Entry 5SY5 (X-ray diffraction, 3.20 A resolution); this record covers chains A and B.

# Chain A
Protein: Aryl hydrocarbon receptor nuclear translocator
Source organism: Mus musculus
Reference sequence: P53762 (ARNT_MOUSE); residue numbers follow UniProt; this construct covers 82-464
Amino-acid sequence (384 residues; each row starts with the number of its first residue):
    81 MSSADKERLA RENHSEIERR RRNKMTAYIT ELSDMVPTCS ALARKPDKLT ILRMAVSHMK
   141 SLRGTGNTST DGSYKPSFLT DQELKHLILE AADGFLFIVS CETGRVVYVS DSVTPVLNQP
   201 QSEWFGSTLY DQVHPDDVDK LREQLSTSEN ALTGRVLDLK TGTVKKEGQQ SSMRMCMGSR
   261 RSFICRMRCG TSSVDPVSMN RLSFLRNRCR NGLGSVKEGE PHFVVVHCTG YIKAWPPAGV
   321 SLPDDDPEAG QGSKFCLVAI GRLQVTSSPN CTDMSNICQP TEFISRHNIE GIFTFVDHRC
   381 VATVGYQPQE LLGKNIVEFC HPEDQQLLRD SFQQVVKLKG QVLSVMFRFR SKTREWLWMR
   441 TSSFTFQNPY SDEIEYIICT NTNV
Not modelled in the structure: 81-98, 143-155, 228-254, 272-289, 316-334, 350-360
Construct notes: initiating methionine (81)
Curated features (UniProtKB/Swiss-Prot):
  - region: Leu167 to Ala171 (Mediates the transcription activity and dimerization of the AHR:ARNT complex)

# Chain B
Protein: Neuronal PAS domain-containing protein 1
Source organism: Mus musculus
Notes: fragment: unp reisdues 43-423
Reference sequence: P97459 (NPAS1_MOUSE); residue numbers follow UniProt; this construct covers 43-423
Amino-acid sequence (391 residues; numbered 41 to 431; the number before each row is that of its first residue):
    41 MIQAQRKEKS RNAARWRRGK ENLEFFELAK LLPLPGAISS QLDKASIVRL SVTYLRLRRF
   101 AALGAPPWGL RAVGPPAGLA PGRRGPVALV SEVFEQHLGG HILQSLDGFV FALNQEGKFL
   161 YISETVSIYL GLSQVELTGS SVFDYIHPGD HSEVLEQLGL RAASIGPPTP PSVSSSSSSS
   221 SSSLVDTPEI EASPTEASPA FRAQERSFFV RMKSTLTKRG LNVKASGYKV IHVTGRLRAR
   281 ALGLVALGHT LPPAPLAELP LHGHMIVFRL SLGLTILACE SRVSDHMDMG PSELVGRSCY
   341 QFVHGQDATR IRQSHLDLLD KGQVVTGYYR WLQRAGGFVW LQSVATVAGN GKSTGEHHVL
   401 WVSHVLSNAE GSQTPLDAFQ LPALEHHHHH H
Not modelled in the structure: 41-51, 110-134, 201-243, 257-266, 280-281, 293-297, 389-396, 423-431
Construct notes: initiating methionine (41); expression tag (42, 424-431)

# How chain A and chain B interact
Pairs across the interface - 168 pairs, chain A then chain B:
  Met105(A) - Phe65(B)  hydrophobic
  Met105(A) - Lys84(B)
  Met105(A) - Ala85(B)
  Met105(A) - Val88(B)  hydrophobic
  Tyr108(A) - Ala85(B)
  Tyr108(A) - Val88(B)  hydrophobic
  Tyr108(A) - Arg89(B)
  Ile109(A) - Val88(B)  hydrophobic
  Glu111(A) - Val92(B)
  Glu111(A) - Arg96(B)  salt bridge
  Leu112(A) - Val92(B)  hydrophobic
  Met115(A) - Leu95(B)  hydrophobic
  Met115(A) - Arg96(B)
  Asp127(A) - Arg57(B)  salt bridge
  Lys128(A) - Glu61(B)  salt bridge
  Lys128(A) - Phe65(B)
  Leu129(A) - Lys60(B)
  Leu129(A) - Glu61(B)
  Leu129(A) - Glu64(B)
  Leu132(A) - Glu61(B)
  Leu132(A) - Glu64(B)
  Leu132(A) - Phe65(B)  hydrophobic
  Arg133(A) - Glu64(B)
  Ala135(A) - Leu68(B)  hydrophobic
  Val136(A) - Glu64(B)
  Val136(A) - Glu67(B)
  Val136(A) - Leu68(B)
  Met139(A) - Leu71(B)
  Met139(A) - Tyr94(B)  hydrophobic
  Met139(A) - Leu95(B)  hydrophobic
  Lys140(A) - Leu71(B)
  Leu142(A) - Arg98(B)
  Pro156(A) - Glu164(B)
  Ser157(A) - Pro73(B)  hydrogen bond (side chain-backbone)
  Ser157(A) - Leu74(B)
  Ser157(A) - Tyr161(B)
  Ser157(A) - Glu164(B)
  Ser157(A) - Gln174(B)  hydrogen bond
  Phe158(A) - Pro73(B)  hydrogen bond (backbone-backbone)
  Phe158(A) - Tyr94(B)
  Phe158(A) - Gln174(B)
  Leu159(A) - Leu97(B)  hydrophobic
  Leu159(A) - Tyr161(B)  hydrophobic
  Asp161(A) - Gln136(B)
  Asp161(A) - Leu138(B)
  Asp161(A) - Gly139(B)  hydrogen bond (side chain-backbone)
  Gln162(A) - Gly109(B)
  Glu163(A) - Trp108(B)
  Leu164(A) - Leu143(B)  hydrophobic
  Lys165(A) - Ile142(B)
  His166(A) - Pro106(B)
  His166(A) - Pro107(B)  hydrogen bond (side chain-backbone)
  His166(A) - Trp108(B)
  His166(A) - Gly109(B)  hydrogen bond (side chain-backbone)
  Leu167(A) - Trp108(B)  hydrophobic
  Leu167(A) - Val150(B)  hydrophobic
  Leu167(A) - Tyr161(B)  hydrophobic
  Ile168(A) - Ile142(B)  hydrophobic
  Ile168(A) - Leu146(B)  hydrophobic
  Ile168(A) - Leu287(B)  hydrophobic
  Glu170(A) - Trp108(B)  hydrogen bond
  Glu170(A) - Arg276(B)  hydrogen bond (backbone-side chain)
  Glu170(A) - Arg278(B)  salt bridge
  Glu170(A) - Val285(B)
  Ala171(A) - Thr274(B)
  Ala171(A) - Gly275(B)
  Ala171(A) - Arg276(B)  hydrogen bond (backbone-side chain)
  Ala171(A) - Val285(B)  hydrophobic
  Ala171(A) - Ala286(B)
  Ala171(A) - Leu287(B)  hydrophobic
  Ala172(A) - Arg276(B)
  Asp173(A) - Arg276(B)  salt bridge
  Leu176(A) - Leu138(B)  hydrophobic
  Tyr188(A) - Leu138(B)
  Asp216(A) - Asn408(B)
  Asp217(A) - Leu406(B)
  Lys220(A) - His304(B)
  Lys220(A) - Val405(B)  hydrogen bond (side chain-backbone)
  Lys220(A) - Leu406(B)
  Glu223(A) - His302(B)  salt bridge
  Glu223(A) - Gly303(B)  hydrogen bond (side chain-backbone)
  Glu223(A) - His304(B)
  Gln224(A) - His302(B)
  Arg260(A) - Gln144(B)  hydrogen bond (side chain-backbone)
  Arg260(A) - Ser145(B)  hydrogen bond (side chain-backbone)
  Arg260(A) - Leu146(B)  hydrogen bond (side chain-backbone)
  Arg260(A) - Asp147(B)  salt bridge
  Ile264(A) - His404(B)
  Ile264(A) - Leu406(B)  hydrophobic
  Arg266(A) - Leu406(B)  hydrogen bond (side chain-backbone)
  Arg266(A) - Ser407(B)
  Gly292(A) - Tyr368(B)
  Leu293(A) - Tyr368(B)  hydrophobic
  Leu293(A) - Trp380(B)
  Gly294(A) - Trp380(B)
  Val305(A) - Tyr368(B)
  His307(A) - Tyr368(B)  hydrogen bond
  His307(A) - Gln382(B)
  Thr309(A) - Ser145(B)  hydrogen bond (side chain-backbone)
  Thr309(A) - Leu146(B)
  Thr309(A) - Asp147(B)
  Gly310(A) - Ser145(B)
  Tyr311(A) - His141(B)  hydrogen bond
  Tyr311(A) - Gln144(B)  hydrogen bond
  Tyr311(A) - Ser145(B)
  Lys313(A) - His141(B)
  Val338(A) - His141(B)
  Val338(A) - Ser145(B)
  Ile340(A) - Ile142(B)  hydrophobic
  Ile340(A) - Ser145(B)
  Arg342(A) - Leu287(B)
  Arg342(A) - His289(B)
  Gln344(A) - Tyr368(B)  hydrogen bond (backbone-side chain)
  Gln344(A) - Gln382(B)  hydrogen bond
  Val345(A) - Glu245(B)
  Thr346(A) - Glu245(B)
  Thr346(A) - Ser247(B)  hydrogen bond
  Ser347(A) - Arg350(B)  hydrogen bond (backbone-side chain)
  Ser347(A) - Gly367(B)
  Ser347(A) - Tyr368(B)  hydrogen bond (backbone-backbone)
  Ser348(A) - Tyr368(B)
  Pro349(A) - Arg350(B)
  Ile364(A) - Gly345(B)
  Ile364(A) - Gln346(B)
  Arg366(A) - Tyr340(B)
  Arg366(A) - Gln341(B)
  Arg366(A) - Val343(B)  hydrogen bond (side chain-backbone)
  Arg366(A) - His344(B)
  Arg366(A) - Gly345(B)
  Arg366(A) - Asp417(B)  salt bridge
  Thr374(A) - Asp417(B)
  Thr374(A) - Ala418(B)  hydrogen bond (backbone-backbone)
  Phe375(A) - His344(B)
  Phe375(A) - Gly345(B)
  Phe375(A) - Leu372(B)  hydrophobic
  Phe375(A) - Leu416(B)
  Phe375(A) - Asp417(B)
  Val376(A) - Leu416(B)  hydrogen bond (backbone-backbone)
  Asp377(A) - Gln346(B)
  His378(A) - Thr414(B)
  Arg379(A) - Gln346(B)
  Gln387(A) - Thr414(B)
  Pro388(A) - Pro415(B)
  Gln389(A) - Pro415(B)
  Gln389(A) - Leu421(B)
  Leu392(A) - Leu416(B)
  Leu392(A) - Asp417(B)
  Phe444(A) - Thr349(B)
  Phe446(A) - Tyr340(B)  hydrophobic
  Phe446(A) - Ala348(B)
  Phe446(A) - Thr349(B)
  Phe446(A) - Arg352(B)
  Gln447(A) - Arg352(B)  hydrogen bond (backbone-side chain)
  Asn448(A) - Gly313(B)  hydrogen bond (side chain-backbone)
  Asn448(A) - Tyr340(B)
  Asn448(A) - His355(B)
  Pro449(A) - Tyr340(B)
  Pro449(A) - Arg352(B)
  Pro449(A) - His355(B)
  Pro449(A) - Leu356(B)  hydrophobic
  Pro449(A) - Leu359(B)
  Tyr450(A) - Leu312(B)
  Tyr450(A) - Gly313(B)
  Tyr450(A) - Leu359(B)  hydrophobic
  Glu455(A) - Ser338(B)
  Glu455(A) - Tyr340(B)
  Tyr456(A) - Tyr340(B)  hydrogen bond (side chain-backbone)
  Tyr456(A) - Ala348(B)
Interface residues without a listed pair, chain A (86 interface residues in all): His138, Leu169, Asp219, Ser262, Ala339, Ile458
Interface residues without a listed pair, chain B (93 interface residues in all): Leu90, Ser91, Glu135, Gly140, Thr178, Arg246, His272, Asp347, Thr366, Arg370

# Overview
The interface between chain A and chain B involves 86 residues on one side and 93 on the other; the contacts
include 30 hydrogen bonds and 8 salt bridges. Polar pairs include Glu111(A)-Arg96(B), Asp127(A)-Arg57(B) and
Lys128(A)-Glu61(B).
Here chain A is Aryl hydrocarbon receptor nuclear translocator and chain B is Neuronal PAS domain-containing
protein 1, both from Mus musculus. Entry 5SY5 (Crystal Structure of the Heterodimeric NPAS1-ARNT Complex) was
determined by X-ray diffraction, deposited together with 5SY7.
